Entry 7UMT (electron microscopy, 3.40 A resolution); this record covers chains N and o of the 39 polymer chains in the assembly.

[Chain N]
Protein: Intermediate capsid protein VP6
Reference sequence: A0A223GHC7 (A0A223GHC7_9REOV); residue numbers follow UniProt; this construct covers 1-397
Amino-acid sequence (397 residues; numbered 1 to 397; the number before each row is that of its first residue):
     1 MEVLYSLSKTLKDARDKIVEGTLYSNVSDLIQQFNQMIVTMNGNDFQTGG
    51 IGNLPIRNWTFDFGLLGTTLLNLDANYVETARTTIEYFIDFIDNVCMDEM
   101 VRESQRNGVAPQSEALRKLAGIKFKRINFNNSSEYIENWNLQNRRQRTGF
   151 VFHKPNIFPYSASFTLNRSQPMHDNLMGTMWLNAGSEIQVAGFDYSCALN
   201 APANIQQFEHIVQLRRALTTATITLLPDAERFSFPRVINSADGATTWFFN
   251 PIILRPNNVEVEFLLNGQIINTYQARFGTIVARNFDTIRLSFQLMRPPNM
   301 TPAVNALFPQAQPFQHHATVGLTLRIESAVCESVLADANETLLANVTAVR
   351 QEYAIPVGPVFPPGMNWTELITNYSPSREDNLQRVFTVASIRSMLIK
Sequence notes: conflict Val-281 (Ile in A0A223GHC7)

[Chain o]
Protein: Outer capsid glycoprotein VP7
Reference sequence: B1NP55 (B1NP55_9REOV); residue numbers follow UniProt; this construct covers 1-326
Amino-acid sequence (326 residues; row label = number of the first residue in the row):
     1 MYGIEYTTILIFLISIILLNYILKSVTRIMDYIIYRFLLIFVALFALTKA
    51 QNYGLNIPITGSMDTVYSNSTREEVFLTSTLCLYYPTEASTQISDGEWKD
   101 SLSQMFLIKGWPTGSVYFKEYSNIVDFSVDPQLYCDYNLVLMKYDQSLEL
   151 DMSELADLILNEWLCNPMDITLYYYQQSGESNKWISMGSSCTVKVCPLNT
   201 QTLGIGCQTTNVDSFETVAENEKLAIVDVVDGINHKINLTTTTCTIRNCK
   251 KLGPRENVAVIQVGGANILDITADPTTNPQIERMMRVNWKRWWQVFYTIV
   301 DYINQIVQVMSKRSRSLNSAAFYYRV
Unresolved in the structure: 1-50
Sequence notes: conflict Ile-108 (Thr in B1NP55), Ser-147 (Asn in B1NP55)
Cystine bridges: Cys-82/Cys-135, Cys-165/Cys-249, Cys-191/Cys-244, Cys-196/Cys-207
Glycans and other covalent adducts: N-acetylglucosamine (NAG) linked to Asn-69, Asn-238
Ion coordination: Ca2+ site 1: Asp-95 (shared with 3 residues of chain n); Ca2+ site 2: Asp-151, Glu-154, Glu-222, Leu-224; Ca2+ site 3: Gln-177, Asp-228, Val-229, Asp-231 (shared with 1 residue of chain m); Ca2+ site 4: Gly-206, Ser-214, Glu-216 (shared with 1 residue of chain m); Ca2+ site 5: Asp-270, Thr-272, Asp-274, Thr-277; Ca2+ site 6: Asp-301 (shared with 3 residues of chain n)
What the authors report for this chain:
  - post-translational modification sites: Asn-69, Asn-238

[Interface between chain N and chain o]
Contacting residue pairs - 21 pairs, chain N then chain o:
  Arg-255(N) / Met-63(o)
  Arg-255(N) / Asp-64(o)
  Arg-255(N) / Thr-65(o)  hydrogen bond (side chain-backbone)
  Arg-255(N) / Val-66(o)
  Arg-255(N) / Tyr-67(o)
  Phe-277(N) / Asp-64(o)
  Met-295(N) / Tyr-67(o)  hydrogen bond (backbone-side chain)
  Pro-297(N) / Tyr-67(o)  hydrophobic
  Pro-298(N) / Tyr-67(o)
  Pro-298(N) / Ser-68(o)
  Pro-298(N) / Asn-69(o)
  Pro-298(N) / Ser-70(o)
  Asn-299(N) / Asn-69(o)  hydrogen bond (side chain-backbone)
  Asn-299(N) / Ser-70(o)
  Asn-299(N) / Thr-71(o)  hydrogen bond (side chain-backbone)
  Met-300(N) / Gln-308(o)  hydrogen bond (backbone-side chain)
  Pro-302(N) / Glu-282(o)
  Pro-302(N) / Val-309(o)
  Asn-305(N) / Gln-308(o)  hydrogen bond
  Asn-305(N) / Val-309(o)
  Gln-310(N) / Gln-305(o)  hydrogen bond
Also at the interface, not in a pair above, chain N (12 interface residues in all): Pro-227, Arg-296

[In short]
12 residues of chain N and 13 residues of chain o are in contact; the contacts include 7 hydrogen bonds. Among
the polar pairs are Arg-255(N)/Thr-65(o), Met-295(N)/Tyr-67(o) and Asn-299(N)/Asn-69(o). Covalently linked
N-acetylglucosamine: at Asn-69(o) and Asn-238(o). Gly-206(o), Ser-214(o) and Glu-216(o) form the Ca2+ site 4.
The paper reports modification sites Asn-69(o) and Asn-238(o).
Chain N is Intermediate capsid protein VP6 and chain o is Outer capsid glycoprotein VP7; the structure,
Structure of the VP5*/VP8* assembly from the human rotavirus strain CDC-9 - Reversed conformation, was
determined by electron microscopy together with 7UMS from the same study.
